Entry 3FKS (X-ray diffraction, 3.59 A resolution); this record covers chains C and G of the 9 polymer chains in the assembly.

Chain C:
Molecule: ATP synthase subunit alpha, mitochondrial
From: Saccharomyces cerevisiae
Notes: EC 3.6.3.14
Reference sequence: P07251 (ATPA_YEAST); residues 1-510 here correspond to UniProt positions 36-545 (UniProt number = residue number + 35)
Chain sequence (510 residues; numbered 1 to 510; the number before each row is that of its first residue):
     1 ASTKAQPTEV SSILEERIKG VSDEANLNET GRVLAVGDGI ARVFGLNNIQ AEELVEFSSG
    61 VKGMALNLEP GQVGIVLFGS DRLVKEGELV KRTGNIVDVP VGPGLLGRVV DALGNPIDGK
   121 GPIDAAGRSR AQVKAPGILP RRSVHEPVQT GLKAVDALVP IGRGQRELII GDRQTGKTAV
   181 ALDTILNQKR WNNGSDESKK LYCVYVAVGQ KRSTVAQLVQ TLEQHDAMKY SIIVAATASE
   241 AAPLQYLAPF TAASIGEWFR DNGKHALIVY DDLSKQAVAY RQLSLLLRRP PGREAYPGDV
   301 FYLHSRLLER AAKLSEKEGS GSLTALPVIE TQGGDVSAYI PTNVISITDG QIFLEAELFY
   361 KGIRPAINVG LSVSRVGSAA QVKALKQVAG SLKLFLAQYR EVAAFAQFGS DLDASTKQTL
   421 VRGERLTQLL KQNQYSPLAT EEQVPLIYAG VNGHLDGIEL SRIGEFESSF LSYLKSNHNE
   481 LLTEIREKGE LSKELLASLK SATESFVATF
Unresolved in the structure: 1-25, 510
UniProt features mapped onto this chain:
  - binding site (ATP): Gly171 to Thr178
  - site: Ser372 (Required for activity)
  - modified residue (Phosphoserine): Ser22, Ser143

Chain G:
Molecule: ATP synthase subunit gamma, mitochondrial
From: Saccharomyces cerevisiae
Notes: EC 3.6.3.14
Reference sequence: P38077 (ATPG_YEAST); residues 1-278 here correspond to UniProt positions 34-311 (UniProt number = residue number + 33)
Chain sequence (278 residues; each row starts with the number of its first residue):
     1 ATLKEVEMRL KSIKNIEKIT KTMKIVASTR LSKAEKAKIS AKKMDEAEQL FYKNAETKNL
    61 DVEATETGAP KELIVAITSD KGLCGSIHSQ LAKAVRRHLN DQPNADIVTI GDKIKMQLLR
   121 THPNNIKLSI NGIGKDAPTF QESALIADKL LSVMKAGTYP KISIFYNDPV SSLSFEPSEK
   181 PIFNAKTIEQ SPSFGKFEID TDANVPRDLF EYTLANQMLT AMAQGYAAEI SARRNAMDNA
   241 SKNAGDMINR YSILYNRTRQ AVITNELVDI ITGASSLG
Unresolved in the structure: 62-69, 277-278

Interface between chain C and chain G:
Contacting residue pairs - 8 pairs, chain C then chain G:
  Arg288(C) with Ser276(G)
  Pro291(C) with Gly273(G)
  Arg293(C) with Asp269(G)
  Glu294(C) with Asp269(G), hydrogen bond (backbone-side chain)
  Gly409(C) with Lys113(G); Met116(G)
  Asp411(C) with Asp112(G); Lys115(G), salt bridge
Also at the interface, not in a pair above, chain C (10 interface residues in all): Gly292, Ala295, Asp335, Phe408
Also at the interface, not in a pair above, chain G (9 interface residues in all): Thr2, Thr272

Summary:
10 residues of chain C face 9 of chain G across their interface; the contacts include 1 hydrogen bond and 1
salt bridge. Polar contacts include Asp411(C)-Lys115(G) and Glu294(C)-Asp269(G). Curated annotation (UniProt)
lists 8 ATP-binding residues on chain C.
Chain C is ATP synthase subunit alpha, mitochondrial and chain G is ATP synthase subunit gamma, mitochondrial,
both from Saccharomyces cerevisiae; the structure, Yeast F1 ATPase in the absence of bound nucleotides, was
determined by X-ray diffraction.
